3L73 - chains D and G of the 20 polymer chains in the assembly; structure by X-ray diffraction, 3.04 A resolution.

[Chain D]
Molecule: Mitochondrial cytochrome C1, heme protein
From: Gallus gallus
Notes: EC 1.10.2.2
UniProt: D0VX26 (D0VX26_CHICK); numbering as in UniProt (aligned over 1-241)
Amino-acid sequence (241 residues; each row starts with the number of its first residue):
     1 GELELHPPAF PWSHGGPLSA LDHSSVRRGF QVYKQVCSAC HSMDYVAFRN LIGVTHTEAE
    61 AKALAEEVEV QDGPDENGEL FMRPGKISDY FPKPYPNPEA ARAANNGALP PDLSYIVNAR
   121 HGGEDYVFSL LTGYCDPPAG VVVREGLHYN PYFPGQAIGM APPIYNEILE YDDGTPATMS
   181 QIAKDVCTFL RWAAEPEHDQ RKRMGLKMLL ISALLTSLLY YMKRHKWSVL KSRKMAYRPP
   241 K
Bound ions: heme c Fe: His41, Met160
Small-molecule neighbours: heme c (HEC): Val32, Val36, Cys37, Ala39, Cys40, His41, Asn105, Ala108, Leu109, Pro110, Pro111, Leu113, Ile116, Arg120, Tyr126, Val127, Leu130, Leu131, Phe153, Ile158, Gly159, Met160, Pro163, Ile164, Val186

[Chain G]
Molecule: Mitochondrial ubiquinol-cytochrome C reductase ubiquinone-binding protein qp-C
From: Gallus gallus
Notes: EC 1.10.2.2
UniProt: D0VX32 (D0VX32_CHICK); numbering as in UniProt (aligned over 1-81)
Amino-acid sequence (81 residues; numbered 1 to 81; the number before each row is that of its first residue):
     1 GIHFGNLARV RHIITYSLSP FEQRAIPNIF SDALPNVWRR FSSQVFKVAP PFLGAYLLYS
    61 WGTQEFERLK RKNPADYEND Q
Disordered / not traced: 1

[Interface between chain D and chain G]
Pairs across the interface (29):
  Glu2(D) - Phe66(G)
  Glu2(D) - Lys70(G)
  Tyr220(D) - Ile26(G)  hydrophobic
  Tyr221(D) - Ala25(G)  hydrophobic
  Arg224(D) - Ala25(G)  hydrogen bond (side chain-backbone)
  Arg224(D) - Ile26(G)
  His225(D) - Pro20(G)
  His225(D) - Phe21(G)
  Ser228(D) - Pro20(G)
  Ser228(D) - Gln23(G)  hydrogen bond
  Val229(D) - Ser17(G)
  Val229(D) - Leu18(G)
  Val229(D) - Pro20(G)  hydrophobic
  Val229(D) - Gln23(G)
  Ser232(D) - Gln23(G)  hydrogen bond
  Arg233(D) - Tyr16(G)
  Arg233(D) - Ser17(G)
  Lys234(D) - Thr15(G)
  Lys234(D) - Tyr16(G)  hydrogen bond (backbone-backbone)
  Met235(D) - Ile14(G)
  Met235(D) - Thr15(G)
  Ala236(D) - His12(G)
  Ala236(D) - Ile13(G)
  Ala236(D) - Ile14(G)  hydrogen bond (backbone-backbone)
  Tyr237(D) - His12(G)
  Arg238(D) - His12(G)  hydrogen bond (backbone-backbone)
  Arg238(D) - Ile14(G)
  Pro239(D) - His12(G)
  Pro240(D) - His12(G)
Other interface residues (no listed pair), chain D (17 interface residues in all): Leu3
Other interface residues (no listed pair), chain G (18 interface residues in all): Arg11, Ser19, Arg24, Pro27

[Summary]
17 residues of chain D face 18 of chain G across their interface, with 6 hydrogen bonds. Polar pairs include
Arg224(D)-Ala25(G), Ser228(D)-Gln23(G) and Ser232(D)-Gln23(G). Ligands of chain D: heme c. His41(D) and
Met160(D) coordinate a heme c Fe ion.
Chain D is Mitochondrial cytochrome C1, heme protein and chain G is Mitochondrial ubiquinol-cytochrome C
reductase ubiquinone-binding protein qp-C, both from Gallus gallus; the structure, Cytochrome BC1 complex from
chicken with triazolone inhibitor, was determined by X-ray diffraction.
